PDB entry 3U6L | X-ray diffraction, 1.97 A resolution | chains A and C of the 3 polymer chains in the assembly

== Chain A ==
Molecule: Formamidopyrimidine-DNA glycosylase
From: Geobacillus stearothermophilus
Notes: EC 3.2.2.23
UniProt: P84131 (P84131_GEOSE); residues 2-274 here = UniProt positions 2-274
Chain sequence (273 residues; row label = number of the first residue in the row):
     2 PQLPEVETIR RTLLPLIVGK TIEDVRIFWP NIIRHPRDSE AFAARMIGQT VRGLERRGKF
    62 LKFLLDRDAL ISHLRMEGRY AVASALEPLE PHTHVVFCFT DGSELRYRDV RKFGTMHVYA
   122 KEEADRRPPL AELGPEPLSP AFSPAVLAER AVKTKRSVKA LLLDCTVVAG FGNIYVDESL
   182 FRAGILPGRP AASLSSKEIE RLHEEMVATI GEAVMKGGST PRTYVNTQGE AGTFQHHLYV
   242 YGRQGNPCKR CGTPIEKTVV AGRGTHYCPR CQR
Unresolved in the structure: 217-237
Construct notes: engineered mutation Cys166 (Gln in P84131), Pro222 (Val in P84131)
Ion coordination: Zn2+: Cys249, Cys252, Cys269, Cys272
From the paper describing this entry:
  - binding site for the 16-nt DNA strand (chain C): Phe114
  - conformationally variable residues (order/disorder transition): Lys217 to His237

== Chain C ==
Molecule: 16-nt DNA strand
Sequence (16 nucleotides; each row starts with the number of its first residue):
     1 TGCGTCCCGG TXTACC
Unresolved in the structure: 1-5, 16
Modified positions: 8OG (8-oxo-2'-deoxy-guanosine-5'-monophosphate) at position 9; CX2 (2'-deoxy-5'-O-{(R)-hydroxy[(2-sulfanylethyl)amino]phosphoryl}cytidine) at position 12

== Interface between chain A and chain C ==
Residue-residue contacts - 23 pairs, chain A then chain C:
  Lys60(A) with DG10(C), phosphate contact; DT11(C), phosphate contact
  His74(A) with DG10(C), hydrogen bond to the phosphate; DT11(C), salt bridge to the phosphate
  Arg76(A) with DG10(C), hydrogen bond to the base; DT11(C), hydrogen bond to the sugar
  Met77(A) with 8OG_9(C), base contact
  Arg112(A) with 8OG_9(C), base contact
  Phe114(A) with 8OG_9(C), base contact; DG10(C), base contact
  Pro130(A) with CX2_12(C), base contact
  Ala132(A) with CX2_12(C), base contact
  Glu133(A) with CX2_12(C), base contact
  Leu134(A) with CX2_12(C), base contact
  Cys166(A) with CX2_12(C), covalent bond
  Thr167(A) with CX2_12(C), base contact
  Gly173(A) with DG10(C), phosphate contact
  Asn174(A) with 8OG_9(C), phosphate contact; DG10(C), hydrogen bond to the phosphate
  Tyr242(A) with 8OG_9(C), phosphate contact
  Arg264(A) with 8OG_9(C), base contact; DG10(C), phosphate contact
  Gly265(A) with 8OG_9(C), hydrogen bond to the phosphate
Other interface residues (no listed pair), chain A (20 interface residues in all): Phe61, Pro129, Gly263
Other interface residues (no listed pair), chain C (5 interface residues in all): DT13

== Overview ==
The interface between chain A and chain C involves 20 residues on one side and 5 on the other; the contacts
include 1 covalent bond, 5 hydrogen bonds and 1 salt bridge. Among the polar pairs are Arg76(A)-DG10(C),
Arg76(A)-DT11(C) and His74(A)-DG10(C). From the paper: a binding site for the 16-nt DNA strand (chain C) at
Phe114(A); conformational variability at Lys217(A).
Here chain A is Formamidopyrimidine-DNA glycosylase (Geobacillus stearothermophilus) and chain C is a 16-nt
DNA strand. Entry 3U6L (MutM set 2 CpGo) was determined by X-ray diffraction (same publication as 3U6D, 3U6E,
3U6M, 3U6O, 3U6P and 3U6S).
